PDB entry 5YK0 | X-ray diffraction, 2.10 A resolution | chain A

[Chain A]
Name: Probable conserved ATP-binding protein ABC transporter
Source organism: Mycobacterium tuberculosis (strain ATCC 25618 / H37Rv)
Reference sequence: O53343 (O53343_MYCTU); residue numbers follow UniProt; this construct covers 1-447
Amino-acid sequence (452 residues; row label = number of the first residue in the row; numbers below 1 keep their minus sign (Gly-4 is residue -4)):
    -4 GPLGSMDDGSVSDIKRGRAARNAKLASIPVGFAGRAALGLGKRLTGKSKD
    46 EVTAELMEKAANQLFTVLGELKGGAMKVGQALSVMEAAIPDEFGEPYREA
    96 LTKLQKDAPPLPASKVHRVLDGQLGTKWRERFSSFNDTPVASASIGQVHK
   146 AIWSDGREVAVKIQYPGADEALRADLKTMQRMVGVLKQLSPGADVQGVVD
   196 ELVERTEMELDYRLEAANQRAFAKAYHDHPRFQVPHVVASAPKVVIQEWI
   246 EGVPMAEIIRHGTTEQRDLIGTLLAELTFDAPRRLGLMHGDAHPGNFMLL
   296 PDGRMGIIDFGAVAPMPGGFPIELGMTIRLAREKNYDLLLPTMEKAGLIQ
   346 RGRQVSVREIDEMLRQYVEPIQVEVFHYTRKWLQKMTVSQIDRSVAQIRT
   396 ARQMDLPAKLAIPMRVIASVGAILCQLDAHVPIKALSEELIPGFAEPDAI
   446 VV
Disordered / not traced: -4 to 44, 444-447
Sequence notes: expression tag (-4 to 0)
Small-molecule neighbours: ADP (adenosine-5'-diphosphate): Ala136, Ser137, Ala138, Ser139, Val143, Ala155, Lys157, Pro230, Gln242, Glu243, Trp244, Ile245, Ile303, Asp304
What the authors report for this chain:
  - mutagenesis - S139A, E204A, E210A, Q242A: decreased catalytic activity
  - mutagenesis - W244A: unchanged catalytic activity
  - mutagenesis - E65A, K72A, S139A, K157A, E196A, R200A, M203G, E204A, E210A, Q242A, W244A, D286A, I407G, R410A: decreased growth in response to erythromycin

[Summary]
Bound to chain A: ADP. From the paper: E65A, K72A and S139A, among others, reduce growth in response to
erythromycin; S139A, E204A and E210A, among others, reduce catalytic activity; 14 substitutions were tested in
all.
Chain A is Probable conserved ATP-binding protein ABC transporter (Mycobacterium tuberculosis (strain ATCC
25618 / H37Rv)); the structure, The complex structure of Rv3197-ADP from Mycobacterium tuberculosis, was
determined by X-ray diffraction (same publication as 5YJZ, 5YK1 and 5YK2).
